PDB entry 7WE7 | electron microscopy, 3.80 A resolution | chains G and K of the 9 polymer chains in the assembly

# Chain G
Protein: Spike glycoprotein
From: Severe acute respiratory syndrome coronavirus 2
UniProtKB: P0DTC2 (SPIKE_SARS2); aligned to UniProt positions 1-1270 over residues 1-1272 (the alignment contains insertions or deletions, so no single offset holds)
Sequence (1270 residues; row label = number of the first residue in the row; note: 2 numbers in that range are skipped by the numbering (no residue carries them; nothing is unmodelled there)):
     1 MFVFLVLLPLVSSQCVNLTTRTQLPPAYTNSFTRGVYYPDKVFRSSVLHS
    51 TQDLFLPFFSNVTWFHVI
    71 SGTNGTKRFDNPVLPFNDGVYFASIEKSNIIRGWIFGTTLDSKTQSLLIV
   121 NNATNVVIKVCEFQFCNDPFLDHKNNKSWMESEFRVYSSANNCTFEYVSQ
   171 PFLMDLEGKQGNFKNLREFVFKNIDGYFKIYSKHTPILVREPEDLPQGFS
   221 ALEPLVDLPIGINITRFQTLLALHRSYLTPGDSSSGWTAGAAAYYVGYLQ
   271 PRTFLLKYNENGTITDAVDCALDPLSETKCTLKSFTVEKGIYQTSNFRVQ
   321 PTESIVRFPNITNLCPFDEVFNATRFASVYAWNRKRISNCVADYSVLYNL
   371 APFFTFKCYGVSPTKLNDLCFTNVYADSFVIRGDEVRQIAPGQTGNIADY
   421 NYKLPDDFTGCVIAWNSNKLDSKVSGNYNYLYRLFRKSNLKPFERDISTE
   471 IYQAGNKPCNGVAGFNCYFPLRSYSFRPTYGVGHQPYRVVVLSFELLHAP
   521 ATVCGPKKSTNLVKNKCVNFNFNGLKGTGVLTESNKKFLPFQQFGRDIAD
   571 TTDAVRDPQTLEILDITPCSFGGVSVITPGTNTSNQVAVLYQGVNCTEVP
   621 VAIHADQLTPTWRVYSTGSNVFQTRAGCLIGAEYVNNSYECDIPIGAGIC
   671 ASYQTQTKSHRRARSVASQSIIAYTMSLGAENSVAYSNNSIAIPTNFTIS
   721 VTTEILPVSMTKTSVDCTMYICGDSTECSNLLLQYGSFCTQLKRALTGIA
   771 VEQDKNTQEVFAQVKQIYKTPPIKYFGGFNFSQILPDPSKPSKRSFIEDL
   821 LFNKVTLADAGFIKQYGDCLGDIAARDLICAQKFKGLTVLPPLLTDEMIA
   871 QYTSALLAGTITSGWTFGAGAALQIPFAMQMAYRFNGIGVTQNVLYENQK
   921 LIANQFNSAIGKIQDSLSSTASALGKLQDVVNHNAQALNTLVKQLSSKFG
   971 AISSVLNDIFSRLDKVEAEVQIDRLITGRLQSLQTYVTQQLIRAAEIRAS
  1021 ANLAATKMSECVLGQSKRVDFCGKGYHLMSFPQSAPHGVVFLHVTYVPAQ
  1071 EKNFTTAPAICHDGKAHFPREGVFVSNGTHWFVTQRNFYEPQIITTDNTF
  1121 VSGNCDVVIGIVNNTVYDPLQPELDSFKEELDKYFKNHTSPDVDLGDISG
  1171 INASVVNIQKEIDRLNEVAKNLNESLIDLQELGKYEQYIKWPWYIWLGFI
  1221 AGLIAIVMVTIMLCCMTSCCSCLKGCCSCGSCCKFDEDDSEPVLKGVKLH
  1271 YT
Not modelled in the structure: 1-13, 71-76, 243-252, 676-687, 828-847, 1162-1272
Construct notes: variant V67 (Ala in P0DTC2), I95 (Thr in P0DTC2), D142 (Gly in P0DTC2), D338 (Gly339 in P0DTC2), L370 (Ser371 in P0DTC2), P372 (Ser373 in P0DTC2), F374 (Ser375 in P0DTC2), N416 (Lys417 in P0DTC2), K439 (Asn440 in P0DTC2), S445 (Gly446 in P0DTC2), N476 (Ser477 in P0DTC2), K477 (Thr478 in P0DTC2), A483 (Glu484 in P0DTC2), R492 (Gln493 in P0DTC2), S495 (Gly496 in P0DTC2), R497 (Gln498 in P0DTC2), Y500 (Asn501 in P0DTC2), H504 (Tyr505 in P0DTC2), K546 (Thr547 in P0DTC2), G613 (Asp614 in P0DTC2), Y654 (His655 in P0DTC2), K678 (Asn679 in P0DTC2), H680 (Pro681 in P0DTC2), K763 (Asn764 in P0DTC2), Y795 (Asp796 in P0DTC2), K855 (Asn856 in P0DTC2), H953 (Gln954 in P0DTC2), K968 (Asn969 in P0DTC2), F980 (Leu981 in P0DTC2); insertion (211-213)
Cystine bridges: C15-C136, C131-C163, C290-C300, C335-C360, C378-C431, C390-C524, C479-C487, C616-C648, C661-C670, C737-C759, C742-C748, C1031-C1042, C1081-C1125
Covalently attached groups: N-acetylglucosamine (NAG) linked to N17, N61, N125, N145, N233, N602, N615, N656, N708, N716, N800, N1097, N1133, N1157
Swiss-Prot annotation at these positions:
  - lipidation (S-palmitoyl cysteine): C1242, C1249, C1252
  - glycosylation (N-linked (GlcNAc...) asparagine): N17 (complex), N61 (hybrid), N333 (complex), N605 (hybrid)
What the authors report for this chain:
  - mutagenesis - G446S: decreased binding to XGv289 (proposed by the authors, not directly observed)

# Chain K
Protein: Heavy chain of Fab 282
From: Homo sapiens
Notes: antibody fragment or engineered binder
Sequence (118 residues; row label = number of the first residue in the row):
     2 VQLVQSGAEVKKPGSSVKVSCKASGDTFSSYTFSWVRQAPGQGLEWMGRS
    52 IPIVGKAIYAQEFQGRVTISADRSTTTVYMELSSLRSDDTAVYYCARDQS
   102 GFDFFYYDHWGQGTLVAV
Cystine bridges: C22-C96

# How chain G and chain K interact
Pairs across the interface (20; chain G residue first):
  R345(G) - F103(K)
  K443(G) - D99(K)
  K443(G) - S101(K)
  K443(G) - G102(K)
  K443(G) - F105(K)
  K443(G) - F106(K)  hydrogen bond (side chain-backbone)
  S445(G) - F106(K)
  G446(G) - F106(K)
  Y448(G) - R50(K)
  Y448(G) - F105(K)
  Y448(G) - F106(K)
  N449(G) - F103(K)
  N449(G) - F105(K)
  L451(G) - I54(K)  hydrophobic
  L451(G) - V55(K)  hydrophobic
  F489(G) - V55(K)  hydrophobic
  L491(G) - V55(K)
  R492(G) - K57(K)
  S493(G) - K57(K)
  R497(G) - F106(K)
Other interface residues (no listed pair), chain K (12 interface residues in all): I52, Y107

# Summary
The chain G/chain K interface involves 12 residues from each chain; the contacts include 1 hydrogen bond. Its
one hydrogen-bonded contact is K443(G)-F106(K). Covalently linked N-acetylglucosamine: at N17(G), N61(G),
N125(G), N145(G), N233(G) and N602(G) and 8 more. From the paper: G446S of chain G reduces binding to XGv289.
Here chain G is Spike glycoprotein (Severe acute respiratory syndrome coronavirus 2) and chain K is Heavy
chain of Fab 282 (Homo sapiens). Entry 7WE7 (SARS-CoV-2 Omicron variant spike protein in complex with Fab
XGv282) was determined by electron microscopy (same publication as 7WE8, 7WE9, 7WEA, 7WEB, 7WEC, 7WED and 3
further entries).
